Entry 7VUP (X-ray diffraction, 3.40 A resolution); this record covers chains A and C of the 4 polymer chains in the assembly.

Chain A:
Name: Nuclear factor NF-kappa-B p52 subunit
From: Homo sapiens
Reference sequence: Q00653 (NFKB2_HUMAN); numbering as in UniProt (aligned over 1-398)
Chain sequence (398 residues; each row starts with the number of its first residue):
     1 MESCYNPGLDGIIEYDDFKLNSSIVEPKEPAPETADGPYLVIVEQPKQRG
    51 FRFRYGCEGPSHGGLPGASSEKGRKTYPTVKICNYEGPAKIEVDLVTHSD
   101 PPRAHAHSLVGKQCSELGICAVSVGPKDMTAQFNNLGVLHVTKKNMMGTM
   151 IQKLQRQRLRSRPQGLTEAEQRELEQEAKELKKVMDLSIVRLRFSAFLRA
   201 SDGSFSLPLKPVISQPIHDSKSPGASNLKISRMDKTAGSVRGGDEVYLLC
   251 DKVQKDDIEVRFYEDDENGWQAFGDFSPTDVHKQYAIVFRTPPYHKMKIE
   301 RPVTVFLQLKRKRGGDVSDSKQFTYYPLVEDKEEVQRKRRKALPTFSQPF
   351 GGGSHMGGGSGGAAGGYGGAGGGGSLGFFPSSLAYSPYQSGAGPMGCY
Not modelled in the structure: 1-33, 330-398
Disulfide bonds: Cys114-Cys120
Curated features (UniProtKB/Swiss-Prot):
  - region: Phe346 to Gly377 (GRR)
  - motif: Arg337 to Lys341 (Nuclear localization signal)
  - modified residue (Phosphoserine): Ser23, Ser161
  - mutagenesis: Tyr247 to Leu249 (Two-fold reduction in heterodimerization with RelA)
What the authors report for this chain:
  - binding site for the 18-nt DNA strand: Arg52, Lys144
  - mutagenesis - K144A: decreased binding to the 18-nt DNA strand
  - binding site for the 18-nt DNA strand (chain C): Arg52
  - binding site for the 18-nt DNA strand (chain C): Lys144 (from molecular simulation)
  - mutagenesis - K144A: decreased binding to the 18-nt DNA strand (chain C)
  - mutagenesis - K144A: unchanged binding to Bcl3

Chain C:
Molecule: 18-nt DNA strand
Sequence (18 nucleotides; row label = number of the first residue in the row):
     1 CAAGGGGACTCCCCCTTC
Not modelled in the structure: 18

Interface between chain A and chain C:
Pairs across the interface (20):
  Arg52(A) - DC11(C)  base contact
  Arg52(A) - DC12(C)  base contact
  Tyr55(A) - DC9(C)  sugar contact
  Tyr55(A) - DT10(C)  hydrogen bond to the phosphate
  Tyr55(A) - DC11(C)  phosphate contact
  Cys57(A) - DC11(C)  hydrogen bond to the phosphate
  Cys57(A) - DC12(C)  phosphate contact
  Glu58(A) - DC11(C)  base contact
  Glu58(A) - DC12(C)  base contact
  Glu58(A) - DC13(C)  base contact
  His62(A) - DC13(C)  base contact
  His140(A) - DT10(C)  phosphate contact
  Val141(A) - DT10(C)  phosphate contact
  Thr142(A) - DT10(C)  phosphate contact
  Lys143(A) - DC9(C)  sugar contact
  Lys143(A) - DT10(C)  hydrogen bond to the phosphate
  Lys144(A) - DT10(C)  phosphate contact
  Pro223(A) - DA8(C)  phosphate contact
  Lys252(A) - DA8(C)  salt bridge to the phosphate
  Gln284(A) - DG7(C)  hydrogen bond to the phosphate
Also at the interface, not in a pair above, chain A (15 interface residues in all): Arg54, Lys255
Also at the interface, not in a pair above, chain C (8 interface residues in all): DG6

Overview:
15 residues of chain A and 8 residues of chain C are in contact, with 4 hydrogen bonds and 1 salt bridge.
Polar pairs include Tyr55(A)-DT10(C), Cys57(A)-DC11(C) and Lys143(A)-DT10(C). The paper reports a binding site
for the 18-nt DNA strand at Arg52(A) and Lys144(A); K144A of chain A reduces binding to the 18-nt DNA strand.
Here chain A is Nuclear factor NF-kappa-B p52 subunit (Homo sapiens) and chain C is an 18-nt DNA strand. Entry
7VUP (Structure of NF-kB p52 homodimer bound to +1/-1 swap P-Selectin kB DNA fragment) was determined by X-ray
diffraction together with 7W7L, 7VUQ and 7CLI from the same study.
